Entry 7XBX (electron microscopy, 3.40 A resolution); this record covers chains C and R of the 4 polymer chains in the assembly.

== Chain C ==
Protein: Guanine nucleotide-binding protein G(i) subunit alpha-1
Organism: Homo sapiens
UniProtKB: P63096 (GNAI1_HUMAN); residues 1-354 here = UniProt positions 1-354
Chain sequence (354 residues; each row starts with the number of its first residue):
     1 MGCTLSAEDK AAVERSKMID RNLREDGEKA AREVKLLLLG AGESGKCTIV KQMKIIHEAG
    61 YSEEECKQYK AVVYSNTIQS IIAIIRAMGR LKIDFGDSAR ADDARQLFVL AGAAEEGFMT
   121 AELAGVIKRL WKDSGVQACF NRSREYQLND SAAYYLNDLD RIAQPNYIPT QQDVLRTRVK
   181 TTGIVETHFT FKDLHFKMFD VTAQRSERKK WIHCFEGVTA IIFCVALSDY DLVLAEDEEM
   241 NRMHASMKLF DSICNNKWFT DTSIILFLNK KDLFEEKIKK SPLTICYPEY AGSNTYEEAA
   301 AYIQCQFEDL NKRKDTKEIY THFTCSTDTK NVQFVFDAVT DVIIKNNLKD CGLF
Unresolved in the structure: 1-5, 56-181, 234-240
Differences from the reference sequence: engineered mutation Cys-47 (Ser in P63096), Thr-202 (Gly in P63096), Ala-203 (Gly in P63096), Ala-245 (Glu in P63096), Ser-326 (Ala in P63096)
UniProt features mapped onto this chain:
  - region: Lys-35 to Lys-46, Thr-48 (G1 motif), Asp-173 to Thr-181 (G2 motif), Phe-196 to Val-201, Gln-204, Arg-205 (G3 motif), Ile-265 to Asp-272 (G4 motif), Thr-324, Cys-325, Thr-327 to Thr-329 (G5 motif)
  - binding site (GTP): Glu-43 to Lys-46, Thr-48, Ser-151, Leu-175 to Thr-181, Asp-200, Val-201, Gln-204, Asn-269 to Asp-272
  - binding site (Mg(2+)): Thr-181
  - modified residue: Arg-178 (ADP-ribosylarginine), Gln-204 (Deamidated glutamine), Cys-351 (ADP-ribosylcysteine)
  - lipidation: Gly-2 (N-myristoyl glycine), Cys-3 (S-palmitoyl cysteine)
  - natural variant: Gly-40 (G40C: In NEDHISB; G40R: In NEDHISB), Gly-45 (G45D: In NEDHISB), Thr-48 (T48I: In NEDHISB; T48K: In NEDHISB), Gln-52 (Q52P: In NEDHISB), Ser-75 (deletion: In NEDHISB; uncertain significance), Gln-172 (deletion: In NEDHISB), Asp-173 (D173V: In NEDHISB), Glu-186 to Phe-189 (deletion: In NEDHISB; uncertain significance), Cys-224 (C224Y: In NEDHISB), Lys-270 (K270N: In NEDHISB; K270R: In NEDHISB), Asp-272 (D272G: In NEDHISB), Val-332 (V332E: In NEDHISB; uncertain significance)
  - mutagenesis: Gly-42 (G42R: Abolishes switch to an activated conformation and dissociation from beta and gamma subunits upon GTP binding. Abolishes interaction with RGS family members), Glu-116 (E116L: Enhances interaction (inactive GDP-bound) with RGS14), Gln-147 (Q147L: Enhances interaction (inactive GDP-bound) with RGS14)
From the paper describing this entry:
  - mutagenesis - D350A: decreased signaling with Processed fractalkine, CX3C chemokine receptor 1 (chain R)
  - mutagenesis - D350A: unchanged signaling in response to CCR5

== Chain R ==
Protein: Processed fractalkine, CX3C chemokine receptor 1
Organism: Homo sapiens
UniProtKB: chimeric construct of P78423, P49238: residues 1-76 from P78423 (X3CL1_HUMAN) positions 25-100 (UniProt number = residue number + 24); residues 104-417 from P49238 positions 2-315 (UniProt number = residue number - 102)
Chain sequence (463 residues; row label = number of the first residue in the row):
     1 EHHGVTKCNI TCSKMTSKIP VALLIHYQQN QASCCKRAII LETRQHRLFC ADPKEQWVKD
    61 AMQHLDRQAA ALTRNGSGSG SGSGSGSGSG SGSGSGSGSG SGSDQFPESV TENFEYDDLA
   121 EACYIGDIVV FGTVFLSIFY SVIFAIGLVG NLLVVFALTN SKKPKSVTDI YLLNLALSDL
   181 LFVATLPFWT HYLINEKGLH NAMCKFTTAF FFIGFFGSIF FLTVISIDRY LAIVLAANSM
   241 NNRTVQHGVT ISLGVWAAAI LVAAPQFMFT KQKENECCGD YPEVLQEIWP VLRNVETNFL
   301 GFLLPLLIMS YCYFRIIQTL FSSKNHKKAK AIKLILLVVI VFFLFWTPYN VVIFLETLKL
   361 YDFFPSCDMR KDLRLALSVT ETVAFSHCCL NPLIYAFAGE KFRRYLYHLY GKCLAVLEFL
   421 EVLFQGPWSH PQFEKGGGSG GGSGGSAWSH PQFEKDYKDD DDK
Unresolved in the structure: 51-54, 67-123, 411-463
Differences from the reference sequence: engineered mutation Cys-35 (Gly59 in P78423), Leu-222 (Ile120 in P49238), Cys-278 (Leu176 in P49238), Ser-323 (Cys221 in P49238), Val-352 (Met250 in P49238); linker (77-103); expression tag (418-463)
Modified / non-standard residues: Glu-1 (pyroglutamic acid; PCA)
UniProt features mapped onto this chain:
  - glycosylation: Asn-9 (N-linked (GlcNAc...) asparagine)
Disulfides: Cys-8/Cys-34, Cys-12/Cys-50, Cys-35/Cys-278, Cys-204/Cys-277
From the paper describing this entry:
  - mutagenesis - Y140A (62-fold), W189A (17-fold), F211A, E356A: decreased signaling in response to CX3CL1
  - mutagenesis - E356D, E356Q: unchanged signaling
  - mutagenesis - E381A: abolished signaling

== Interface between chain C and chain R ==
Pairs across the interface (34):
  Arg-32(C) with Met-240(R); Asn-241(R), hydrogen bond; Thr-244(R)
  Asp-193(C) with Ala-237(R); Asn-241(R), hydrogen bond (backbone-side chain)
  Leu-194(C) with Ala-237(R); Met-240(R), hydrophobic
  Phe-336(C) with Ala-237(R), hydrophobic
  Ile-343(C) with Ala-236(R), hydrophobic; Met-240(R), hydrophobic
  Ile-344(C) with Ile-233(R); Thr-319(R); Asn-325(R)
  Asn-347(C) with Arg-229(R), hydrogen bond (backbone-side chain); Ala-232(R), hydrogen bond (side chain-backbone)
  Leu-348(C) with Ile-233(R), hydrophobic; Lys-328(R); Ala-331(R)
  Asp-350(C) with Ser-166(R), hydrogen bond (backbone-side chain); Thr-168(R), hydrogen bond; Asp-169(R); Arg-229(R), salt bridge
  Cys-351(C) with Thr-168(R); Asp-169(R); Arg-229(R), hydrogen bond
  Gly-352(C) with Asp-169(R), hydrogen bond (backbone-side chain)
  Leu-353(C) with Leu-172(R), hydrophobic; Tyr-395(R); Glu-400(R); Lys-401(R), hydrogen bond (backbone-backbone); Phe-402(R), hydrogen bond (backbone-backbone)
  Phe-354(C) with Ala-331(R), hydrophobic; Glu-400(R); Lys-401(R)
Also at the interface, not in a pair above, chain C (20 interface residues in all): Glu-28, Val-34, Lys-192, Asp-315, Glu-318, Asp-341, Lys-345
Also at the interface, not in a pair above, chain R (26 interface residues in all): Leu-158, Leu-320, Ser-323, Ile-332, Leu-334, Gly-399

== Summary ==
The interface between chain C and chain R involves 20 residues on one side and 26 on the other; the contacts
include 10 hydrogen bonds and 1 salt bridge. Polar contacts include Asp-350(C)/Arg-229(R),
Arg-32(C)/Asn-241(R) and Asp-193(C)/Asn-241(R). The paper reports that Y140A, W189A and F211A of chain R,
among others, reduce signaling in response to CX3CL1; D350A of chain C reduces signaling with Processed
fractalkine, CX3C chemokine receptor 1 (chain R); 8 substitutions were tested in all.
Chain C is Guanine nucleotide-binding protein G(i) subunit alpha-1 and chain R is Processed fractalkine, CX3C
chemokine receptor 1, both from Homo sapiens; the structure, Cryo-EM structure of the human chemokine receptor
CX3CR1 in complex with CX3CL1 and Gi1, was determined by electron microscopy together with 7XBW from the same
study.
